9BE6 - chains E and I of the 10 polymer chains in the assembly; structure by electron microscopy, 3.00 A resolution.

[Chain E]
Molecule: Histone H3.2
From: Homo sapiens
UniProt: Q71DI3 (H32_HUMAN); residues 39-135 here correspond to UniProt positions 40-136 (UniProt number = residue number + 1)
Sequence (97 residues; row label = number of the first residue in the row):
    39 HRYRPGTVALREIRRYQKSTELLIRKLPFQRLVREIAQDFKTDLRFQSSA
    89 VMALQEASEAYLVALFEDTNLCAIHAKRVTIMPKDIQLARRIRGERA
Differences from the reference sequence: conflict Ala102 (Gly103 in Q71DI3)
UniProt features mapped onto this chain:
  - modified residue: Tyr41 (Phosphotyrosine), Lys56 (N6,N6,N6-trimethyllysine), Ser57 (Phosphoserine), Lys64 (N6-(2-hydroxyisobutyryl)lysine), Lys79 (N6,N6,N6-trimethyllysine), Thr80 (Phosphothreonine), Ser86 (Phosphoserine), Thr107 (Phosphothreonine), Lys115 (N6-acetyllysine), Lys122 (N6-(2-hydroxyisobutyryl)lysine)
  - lipidation: Cys110 (S-palmitoyl cysteine)

[Chain I]
Molecule: 145-nt DNA strand
Sequence (145 nucleotides; row label = number of the first residue in the row; numbers below 1 keep their minus sign (DA-72 is residue -72)):
   -72 ATCAGAATCCCGGTGCCGAGGCCGCTCAATTGGTCGTAGACAGCTCTAGC
   -22 ACCGCTTAAACGCACGTACGCGCTGTCCCCCGCGTTTTAACCGCCAAGGG
    28 GATTACTCCCTAGTCTCCAGGCACGTGTCAGATATATACATCGAT
Disordered / not traced: -72 to -55

[How chain E and chain I interact]
Pairs across the interface - 16 pairs, chain E then chain I:
  His39(E) - DC10(I)  phosphate contact
  Arg40(E) - DC10(I)  sugar contact
  Tyr41(E) - DG9(I)  sugar contact
  Tyr41(E) - DC10(I)  phosphate contact
  Pro43(E) - DG9(I)  phosphate contact
  Gly44(E) - DG9(I)  phosphate contact
  Val46(E) - DG9(I)  phosphate contact
  Ala47(E) - DG9(I)  phosphate contact
  Arg63(E) - DA17(I)  phosphate contact
  Arg63(E) - DC18(I)  phosphate contact
  Lys64(E) - DC18(I)  phosphate contact
  Leu65(E) - DA17(I)  sugar contact
  Leu65(E) - DC18(I)  phosphate contact
  Arg69(E) - DA17(I)  salt bridge to the phosphate
  Arg83(E) - DG26(I)  sugar contact
  Lys115(E) - DG-1(I)  salt bridge to the phosphate
Interface residues without a listed pair, chain E (15 interface residues in all): Pro66, Asp81
Interface residues without a listed pair, chain I (8 interface residues in all): DC8, DG27

[Overview]
The interface between chain E and chain I involves 15 residues on one side and 8 on the other, with 2 salt
bridges. Polar pairs include Arg69(E)-DA17(I) and Lys115(E)-DG-1(I).
Here chain E is Histone H3.2 (Homo sapiens) and chain I is a 145-nt DNA strand. Entry 9BE6 (Cryo-EM structure
of Human Nucleosome collected by Leginon on Krios at 3.0 Angstrom resolution) was determined by electron
microscopy.
